Entry 6XHD (X-ray diffraction, 1.51 A resolution); this record covers chain A.

# Chain A
Protein: Ribonuclease pancreatic
Source organism: Bos taurus
Notes: EC 4.6.1.18
UniProtKB: P61823 (RNAS1_BOVIN); residues 1-124 here correspond to UniProt positions 27-150 (UniProt number = residue number + 26)
Amino-acid sequence (124 residues; each row starts with the number of its first residue):
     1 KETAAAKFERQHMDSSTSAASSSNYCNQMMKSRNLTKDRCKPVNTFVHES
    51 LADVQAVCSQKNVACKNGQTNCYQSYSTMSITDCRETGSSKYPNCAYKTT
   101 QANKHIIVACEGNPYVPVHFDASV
Curated features (UniProtKB/Swiss-Prot):
  - active site: His12 (Proton acceptor), His119 (Proton donor)
  - binding site (substrate): Lys7, Arg10, Lys41 to Thr45, Lys66, Arg85
  - glycosylation: Lys1 (N-linked (Glc) (glycation) lysine), Lys7 (N-linked (Glc) (glycation) lysine), Asn34 (N-linked (GlcNAc...) asparagine), Lys37 (N-linked (Glc) (glycation) lysine), Lys41 (N-linked (Glc) (glycation) lysine)
Cystine bridges: Cys26-Cys84, Cys40-Cys95, Cys58-Cys110, Cys65-Cys72
Reported in the primary citation:
  - binding site for the ligand V2P: His12, Lys41, His119
  - catalytic residues: His12, Lys41, His119 (citing earlier work)

# Overview
Curated annotation (UniProt) lists active-site residues His12 and His119 and 9 substrate-binding residues.
From the paper: catalytic residues His12, Lys41 and His119; a binding site for the ligand V2P at His12, Lys41
and His119.
Chain A is Ribonuclease pancreatic (Bos taurus); the structure, Structure of Prolinyl-5'-O-adenosine
phosphoramidate, was determined by X-ray diffraction, deposited together with 6XHE, 6XHF and 6XHC.
